8HFS - chains Z and B of the 8 polymer chains in the assembly; structure by electron microscopy, 2.98 A resolution.

[Chain Z]
Name: Mannose-specific PTS system, IID component
Source organism: Lactococcus lactis subsp. lactis (strain KF147)
Notes: EC 2.7.1.69
Reference sequence: D2BKY9 (D2BKY9_LACLK); numbering as in UniProt (aligned over 1-307)
Amino-acid sequence (307 residues; numbered 1 to 307; the number before each row is that of its first residue):
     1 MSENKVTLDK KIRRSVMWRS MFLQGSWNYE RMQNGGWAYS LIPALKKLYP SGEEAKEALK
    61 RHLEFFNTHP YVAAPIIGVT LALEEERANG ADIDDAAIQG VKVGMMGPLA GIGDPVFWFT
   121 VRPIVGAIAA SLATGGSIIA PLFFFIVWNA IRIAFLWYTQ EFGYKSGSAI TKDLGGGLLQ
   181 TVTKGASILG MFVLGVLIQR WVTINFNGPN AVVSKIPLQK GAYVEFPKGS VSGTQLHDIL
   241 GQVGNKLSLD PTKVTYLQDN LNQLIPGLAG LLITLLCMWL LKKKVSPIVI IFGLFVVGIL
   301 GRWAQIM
Not modelled in the structure: 1-4
Ligand contacts: alpha-D-mannopyranose (MAN): Gln24, Trp27, Met32, Gln33, Asn67, Thr68, His69, Pro70, Ala110, Asp114, Trp118

[Chain B]
Name: Lactococcin-A immunity protein
Source organism: Lactococcus lactis subsp. lactis
Reference sequence: P0A3M7 (LCIA_LACLL); residue numbers follow UniProt; this construct covers 1-98
Amino-acid sequence (98 residues; row label = number of the first residue in the row):
     1 MKKKQIEFEN ELRSMLATAL EKDISQEERN ALNIAEKALD NSEYLPKIIL NLRKALTPLA
    61 INRTLNHDLS ELYKFITSSK ASNKNLGGGL IMSWGRLF
Not modelled in the structure: 1-6

[Interface between chain Z and chain B]
Contacting residue pairs - 30 pairs, chain Z then chain B:
  Tyr29(Z) - Lys84(B)  hydrogen bond (backbone-side chain)
  Glu30(Z) - Ser79(B)  hydrogen bond
  Arg31(Z) - Ser79(B)
  Met32(Z) - Lys84(B)
  Phe65(Z) - Ser82(B)
  Phe65(Z) - Lys84(B)
  Asn67(Z) - Lys84(B)
  Ile93(Z) - Arg63(B)
  Asp95(Z) - Lys74(B)  hydrogen bond (backbone-side chain)
  Ala96(Z) - Leu65(B)  hydrophobic
  Gly100(Z) - Ile61(B)
  Gly100(Z) - Tyr73(B)
  Val101(Z) - Ile61(B)
  Val103(Z) - Thr77(B)
  Gly104(Z) - Thr57(B)
  Phe119(Z) - Met92(B)
  Thr171(Z) - Ile61(B)
  Thr171(Z) - Asn62(B)
  Leu174(Z) - Pro58(B)
  Leu174(Z) - Ile61(B)  hydrophobic
  Gly175(Z) - Pro58(B)
  Gly175(Z) - Asn62(B)
  Thr183(Z) - Lys54(B)
  Trp201(Z) - Ile91(B)
  Trp201(Z) - Gly95(B)
  Trp201(Z) - Arg96(B)
  Leu281(Z) - Tyr44(B)
  Lys284(Z) - Glu43(B)
  Lys284(Z) - Tyr44(B)
  Lys284(Z) - Leu45(B)
Interface residues without a listed pair, chain Z (34 interface residues in all): Glu64, Ala91, Ala97, Asp114, Lys172, Leu179, Leu194, Leu197, Arg200, Lys282, Pro287, Ile291, Phe295
Interface residues without a listed pair, chain B (27 interface residues in all): Arg53, Ala60, Ser78, Asn85, Leu86, Leu90, Trp94

[Summary]
34 residues of chain Z face 27 of chain B across their interface, with 3 hydrogen bonds. Among the polar pairs
are Tyr29(Z)-Lys84(B), Glu30(Z)-Ser79(B) and Asp95(Z)-Lys74(B). Chain Z binds alpha-D-mannopyranose.
Chain Z is Mannose-specific PTS system, IID component (Lactococcus lactis subsp. lactis (strain KF147)) and
chain B is Lactococcin-A immunity protein (Lactococcus lactis subsp. lactis); the structure, The structure of
LcnA, LciA, and the man-PTS of Lactococcus lactis, was determined by electron microscopy.
